6C6U - chains R and I of the 9 polymer chains in the assembly; structure by electron microscopy, 3.70 A resolution.

[Chain R]
Molecule: 20-nt RNA strand
Sequence (20 nucleotides; numbered 1 to 20; the number before each row is that of its first residue):
     1 GCAUUCAAAG CCGAGAGGUA
Unresolved in the structure: 1-10
Bound ions: Mg2+: A20 (shared with 2 residues of chain J)

[Chain I]
Protein: DNA-directed RNA polymerase subunit beta
Organism: Escherichia coli (strain K12)
Notes: EC 2.7.7.6
Reference sequence: P0A8V2 (RPOB_ECOLI); residues 1-1342 here = UniProt positions 1-1342
Chain sequence (1342 residues; numbered 1 to 1342; the number before each row is that of its first residue):
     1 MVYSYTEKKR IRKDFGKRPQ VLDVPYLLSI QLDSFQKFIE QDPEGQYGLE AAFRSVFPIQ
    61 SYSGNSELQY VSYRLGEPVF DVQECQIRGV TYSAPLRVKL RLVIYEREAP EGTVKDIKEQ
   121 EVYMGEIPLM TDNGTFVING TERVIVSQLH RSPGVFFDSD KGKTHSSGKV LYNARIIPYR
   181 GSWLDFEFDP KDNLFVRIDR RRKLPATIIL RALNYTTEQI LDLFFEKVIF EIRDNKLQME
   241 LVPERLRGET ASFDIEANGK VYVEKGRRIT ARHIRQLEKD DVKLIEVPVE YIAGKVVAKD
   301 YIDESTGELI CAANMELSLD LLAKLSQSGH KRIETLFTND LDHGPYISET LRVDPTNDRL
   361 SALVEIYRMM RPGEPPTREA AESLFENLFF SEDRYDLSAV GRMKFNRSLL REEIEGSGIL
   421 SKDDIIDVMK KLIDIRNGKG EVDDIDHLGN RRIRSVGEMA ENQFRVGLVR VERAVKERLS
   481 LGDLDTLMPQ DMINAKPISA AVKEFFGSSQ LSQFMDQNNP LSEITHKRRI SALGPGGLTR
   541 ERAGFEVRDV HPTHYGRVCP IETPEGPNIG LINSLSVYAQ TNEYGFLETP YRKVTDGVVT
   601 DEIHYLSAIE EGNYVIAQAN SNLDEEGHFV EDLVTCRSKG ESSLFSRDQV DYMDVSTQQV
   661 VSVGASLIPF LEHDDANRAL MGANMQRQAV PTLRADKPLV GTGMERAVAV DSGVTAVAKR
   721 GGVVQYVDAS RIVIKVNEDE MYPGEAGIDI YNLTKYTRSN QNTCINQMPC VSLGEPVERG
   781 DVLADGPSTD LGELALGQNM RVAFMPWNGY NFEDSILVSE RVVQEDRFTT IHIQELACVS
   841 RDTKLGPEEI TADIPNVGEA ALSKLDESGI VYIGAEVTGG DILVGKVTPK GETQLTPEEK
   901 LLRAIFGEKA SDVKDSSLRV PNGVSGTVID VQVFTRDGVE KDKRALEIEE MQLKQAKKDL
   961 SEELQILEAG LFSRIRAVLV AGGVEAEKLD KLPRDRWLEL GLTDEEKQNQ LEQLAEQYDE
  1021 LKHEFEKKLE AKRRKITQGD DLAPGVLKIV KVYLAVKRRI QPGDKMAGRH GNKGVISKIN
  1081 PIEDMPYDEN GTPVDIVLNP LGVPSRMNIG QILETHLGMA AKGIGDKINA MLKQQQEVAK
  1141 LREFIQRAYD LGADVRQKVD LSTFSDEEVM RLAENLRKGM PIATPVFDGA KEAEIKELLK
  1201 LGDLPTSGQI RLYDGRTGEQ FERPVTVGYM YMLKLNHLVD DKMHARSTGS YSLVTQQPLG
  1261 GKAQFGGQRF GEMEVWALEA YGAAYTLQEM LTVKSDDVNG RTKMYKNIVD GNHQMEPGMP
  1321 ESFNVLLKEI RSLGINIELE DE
Unresolved in the structure: 1, 890-912, 1342

[Chain R / chain I interface]
Pairs across the interface - 20 pairs, chain R then chain I:
  C11(R) with Leu1259(I), sugar contact; Gln1264(I), hydrogen bond to the sugar
  C12(R) with Ser1252(I), hydrogen bond to the phosphate
  G15(R) with Ser509(I), sugar contact
  A16(R) with Gln510(I), sugar contact; Gln513(I), hydrogen bond to the sugar; Arg540(I), salt bridge to the phosphate
  G17(R) with Gln513(I), sugar contact; Arg540(I), salt bridge to the phosphate; Ile572(I), phosphate contact
  G18(R) with Pro564(I), phosphate contact; Gln688(I), hydrogen bond to the phosphate; His1237(I), sugar contact
  U19(R) with Asn684(I), hydrogen bond to the phosphate; Gln688(I), hydrogen bond to the phosphate; Lys1065(I), hydrogen bond to the phosphate; His1237(I), sugar contact
  A20(R) with Glu565(I), phosphate contact; Lys1065(I), salt bridge to the phosphate; Lys1073(I), salt bridge to the phosphate
Other interface residues (no listed pair), chain I (19 interface residues in all): Leu533, Asn568, Arg687, Leu1253

[Summary]
8 residues of chain R face 19 of chain I across their interface, with 7 hydrogen bonds and 4 salt bridges.
Among the polar pairs are C11(R)-Gln1264(I), A16(R)-Gln513(I) and C12(R)-Ser1252(I).
Here chain R is a 20-nt RNA strand and chain I is DNA-directed RNA polymerase subunit beta (Escherichia coli
(strain K12)). Entry 6C6U (CryoEM structure of E.coli RNA polymerase elongation complex bound with NusG) was
determined by electron microscopy (same publication as 6C6S and 6C6T).
